6FOS - chains B and D of the 15 polymer chains in the assembly; structure by X-ray diffraction, 4.00 A resolution.

Chain B:
Molecule: Photosystem I P700 chlorophyll a apoprotein A2
From: Cyanidioschyzon merolae (strain 10D)
Notes: EC 1.97.1.12
UniProtKB: Q85FY6 (PSAB_CYAM1); residues 8-732 here = UniProt positions 8-732
Sequence (725 residues; each row starts with the number of its first residue):
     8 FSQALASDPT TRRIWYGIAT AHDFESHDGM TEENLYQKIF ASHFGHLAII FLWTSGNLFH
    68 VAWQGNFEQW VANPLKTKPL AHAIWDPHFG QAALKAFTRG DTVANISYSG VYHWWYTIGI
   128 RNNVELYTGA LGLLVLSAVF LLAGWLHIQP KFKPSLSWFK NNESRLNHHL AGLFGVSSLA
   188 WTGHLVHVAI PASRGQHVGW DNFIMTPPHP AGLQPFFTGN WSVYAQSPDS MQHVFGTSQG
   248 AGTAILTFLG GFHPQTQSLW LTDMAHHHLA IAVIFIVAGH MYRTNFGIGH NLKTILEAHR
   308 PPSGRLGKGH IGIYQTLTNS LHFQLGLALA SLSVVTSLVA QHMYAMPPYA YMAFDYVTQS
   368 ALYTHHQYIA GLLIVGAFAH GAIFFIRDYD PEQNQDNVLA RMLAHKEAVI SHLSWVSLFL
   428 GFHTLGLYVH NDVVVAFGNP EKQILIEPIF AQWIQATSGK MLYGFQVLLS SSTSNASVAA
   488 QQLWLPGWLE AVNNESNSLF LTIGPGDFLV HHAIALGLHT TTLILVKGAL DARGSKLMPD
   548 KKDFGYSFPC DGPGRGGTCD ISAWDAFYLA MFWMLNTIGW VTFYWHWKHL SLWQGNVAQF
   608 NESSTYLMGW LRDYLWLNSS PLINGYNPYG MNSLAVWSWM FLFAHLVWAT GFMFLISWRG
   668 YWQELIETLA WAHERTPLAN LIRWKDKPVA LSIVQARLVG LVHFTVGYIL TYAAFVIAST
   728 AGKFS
Ligand contacts:
  - beta-carotene (BCR), molecule 1: Phe330, Gly333, Leu334, Ala337, Val341, Phe385, Gly388, Ala389, Phe391, Ala536
  - beta-carotene (BCR), molecule 2: Phe429, Leu432, Val436
  - beta-carotene (BCR), molecule 3: Trp646, Met647, Phe650, Trp669, Leu672, Leu676
  - chlorophyll a (CLA), molecule 1: Thr18, Trp691, Pro695, Val696
  - chlorophyll a (CLA), molecule 2: Trp22, Val654, Thr657, Phe661, Val706, His710
  - chlorophyll a (CLA), molecule 3: Gly24, Ile25, Ala28, His29, Phe31, Ser49
  - chlorophyll a (CLA), molecule 4: Ile25, Ala26, His29, Asp30, Glu32, His329, Leu332, Leu336, Leu379, Leu380, Val382, Gly383, Ala386, His387, Ile390, Tyr553, Trp571, Phe574, Met578, Val709
  - chlorophyll a (CLA), molecule 5: His29, His53, Ile56
  - chlorophyll a (CLA), molecule 6: Ile46, Ser49, His50, His53, Leu328, Gln331, Leu332, Ala335
  - chlorophyll a (CLA), molecule 7: Phe47, Trp165, Arg172, His175, His176, Gly179, Leu180
  - chlorophyll a (CLA), molecule 8: Leu59, Ser62, Gly63, Phe66, His67, Leu141
  - chlorophyll a (CLA), molecule 9: Trp60, Asn64, Val118, Ser367, Ala368, Leu369, Thr371, His372, Tyr375, Ile376, Leu379, Ile716, Tyr719
  - chlorophyll a (CLA), molecule 10: Trp60, Thr61, Asn64, Val118, Tyr119, Trp121, Trp122, Leu339, Thr343, Tyr356, Leu369, His372, His373, Ile376, Leu380
  - chlorophyll a (CLA), molecule 11: Gly63, Asn64, His67, Ala88, His89, Ser114, Tyr115, Ser116, Gly117
  - chlorophyll a (CLA), molecule 12: Asn64, Tyr115, Ser116, Gly117, Val118, Trp644, Met647
  - chlorophyll a (CLA), molecule 13: Trp92, Asp93, His95, Phe96, Val643, Trp646
  - chlorophyll a (CLA), molecule 14: Trp121, Trp188, Asp270, Met271, His274, His275, Ile278, Pro355
  - chlorophyll a (CLA), molecule 15: Ala150, His154, Trp165
  - chlorophyll a (CLA), molecule 16: Leu173, Leu334, Ser338
  - chlorophyll a (CLA), molecule 17: Asn174, His175, Ala178, Gly286, His287, Arg290
  - chlorophyll a (CLA), molecule 18: Ala187, Trp188, His191, Val195, Trp207
  - chlorophyll a (CLA), molecule 19: Asp270, His273, Ala277
  - chlorophyll a (CLA), molecule 20: His287, Met288, Thr291, Asn292
  - chlorophyll a (CLA), molecule 21: Ser344, Gln374, Ile381, Phe385, Leu525, Thr528, Thr529, Met581
  - chlorophyll a (CLA), molecule 22: Leu345, Gln348, His349, Tyr351
  - chlorophyll a (CLA), molecule 23: Gln348, Tyr351, Tyr370, Ile461, Ile510, His518, Val588, Tyr591, Trp592
  - chlorophyll a (CLA), molecule 24: Arg408, Met409, His412, Ala415, Val416, His419
  - chlorophyll a (CLA), molecule 25: Val416, His419, Leu420, Trp422, Val423, Leu525, His526, Thr529
  - chlorophyll a (CLA), molecule 26: Ser421, Ser424, Leu425, Gly428, Phe429, Leu432, Leu523, Ile531, Leu576, Phe579, Trp580
  - chlorophyll a (CLA), molecule 27: Trp422, Leu425, Phe426, Phe429, His430
  - chlorophyll a (CLA), molecule 28: Phe426, Leu427, Pro455, Phe457, Phe515, His519, Ala522
  - chlorophyll a (CLA), molecule 29: Phe429, His430, Gly433, Leu434, Val436, His437, Val440, Phe444, Lys449, Ile451
  - chlorophyll a (CLA), molecule 30: Leu432, Val436, Asp439, Val440, Leu523, Phe579, Trp580, Asn583, Trp587, Leu614, Phe711
  - chlorophyll a (CLA), molecule 31: Asn583, Phe590, Tyr621, Leu622, Ser626, Ile630, Phe648, His652, Trp655, Tyr715, Thr718, Tyr719, Phe722
  - chlorophyll a (CLA), molecule 32: His652, Trp655, Ala656
  - chlorophyll a (CLA), molecule 33: Leu653, Ala656, Thr657, Phe659, Met660, Ile663, Tyr668, Trp669, Leu672
  - chlorophyll a (CLA), molecule 34: Leu676, Ala679, His680, Ala686, Ile689
  - chlorophyll a (CLA), molecule 35: Trp678, Ala679, Arg682, Thr683, Pro684
  - phylloquinone (PQN): Trp22, Met660, Phe661, Ser664, Trp665, Arg666, Trp669, Ala697, Leu698, Ala703
  - 4Fe-4S cluster (SF4): Cys557, Pro560, Thr565, Cys566, Asp567, Ile700, Arg704
Curated features (UniProtKB/Swiss-Prot):
  - binding site ([4Fe-4S] cluster): Cys557, Cys566
  - binding site (chlorophyll a): His652, Met660, Tyr668
  - binding site (phylloquinone): Trp669

Chain D:
Molecule: Photosystem I p700 chlorophyll A apoprotein A2
From: Cyanidioschyzon merolae (strain 10D)
UniProtKB: Q85FY0 (Q85FY0_CYAM1); numbering as in UniProt (aligned over 6-129)
Sequence (124 residues; row label = number of the first residue in the row):
     6 MPSPSFLGST GGWLRCAETE EKYAMTWSSD QQHIFEMPTG GAAVMNSGDN LLYLARKEQA
    66 LALATQLRTQ FKIQDYKIYR IFPSGEVQYL HPKDGVLPYQ VNKGREQVGR VKSTIGKNVN
   126 PAQV

How chain B and chain D interact:
Residue-residue contacts (13):
  Lys549(B) - Ile120(D)
  Asp550(B) - Ile120(D)
  Asp550(B) - Gly121(D)
  Asp550(B) - Asn123(D)
  Glu674(B) - Arg61(D)  salt bridge
  Trp678(B) - Thr15(D)
  Glu681(B) - Cys21(D)
  Arg682(B) - Ser14(D)  hydrogen bond
  Arg682(B) - Thr15(D)  hydrogen bond (side chain-backbone)
  Arg682(B) - Gly17(D)  hydrogen bond (side chain-backbone)
  Arg690(B) - Arg20(D)
  Trp691(B) - Cys21(D)  hydrophobic
  Lys694(B) - Glu25(D)  salt bridge
Other interface residues (no listed pair), chain B (11 interface residues in all): Pro546, Asp547
Other interface residues (no listed pair), chain D (12 interface residues in all): Leu19, Lys122

Summary:
11 residues of chain B and 12 residues of chain D are in contact, with 3 hydrogen bonds and 2 salt bridges.
Polar pairs include Glu674(B)-Arg61(D), Lys694(B)-Glu25(D) and Arg682(B)-Ser14(D).
Here chain B is Photosystem I P700 chlorophyll a apoprotein A2 and chain D is Photosystem I p700 chlorophyll A
apoprotein A2, both from Cyanidioschyzon merolae (strain 10D). Entry 6FOS (Cyanidioschyzon merolae photosystem
I) was determined by X-ray diffraction.
